6CUE - chains 7 and 8 of the 24 polymer chains in the assembly; structure by electron microscopy, 4.00 A resolution.

== Chain 7 ==
Protein: VRC03 Heavy chain
From: Homo sapiens
Amino-acid sequence (129 residues; each row starts with the number of its first residue):
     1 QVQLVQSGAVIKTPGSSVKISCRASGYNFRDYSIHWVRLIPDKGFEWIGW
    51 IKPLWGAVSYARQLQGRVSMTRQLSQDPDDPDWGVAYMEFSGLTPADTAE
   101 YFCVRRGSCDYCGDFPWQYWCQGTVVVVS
Cystine bridges: C22-C103, C109-C112

== Chain 8 ==
Protein: VRC03 light chain
From: Homo sapiens
Amino-acid sequence (102 residues; row label = number of the first residue in the row; note: 5 numbers in that range are skipped by the numbering (no residue carries them; nothing is unmodelled there)):
     1 EIVLTQSPGILSLSPGETATLFCKASQ
    29 GGNAMTWYQKRRGQVPRLLIYDTSRRASGVPDRFVGSGSGTDFFLTINKL
    79 DREDFAVYYCQQF
    96 EFFGLGSELEVH
Cystine bridges: C23-C88

== Chain 7 / chain 8 interface ==
Contacting residue pairs (21):
  F45(7) - P44(8)  hydrophobic
  F45(7) - Y87(8)  hydrophobic
  F45(7) - F98(8)  hydrophobic
  W47(7) - E96(8)
  C109(7) - Y49(8)
  Y111(7) - D50(8)
  Y111(7) - R53(8)
  C112(7) - Y49(8)
  F115(7) - F91(8)
  F115(7) - E96(8)
  P116(7) - Y36(8)
  P116(7) - L46(8)  hydrophobic
  W117(7) - Y36(8)  hydrogen bond (backbone-side chain)
  W117(7) - L46(8)
  W117(7) - Q89(8)
  W117(7) - F98(8)  hydrophobic
  Q118(7) - A55(8)
  W120(7) - Y36(8)  hydrophobic
  W120(7) - V43(8)  hydrophobic
  W120(7) - P44(8)  hydrophobic
  C121(7) - V43(8)
Also at the interface, not in a pair above, chain 7 (17 interface residues in all): V37, L39, K43, E46, F102, Q122
Also at the interface, not in a pair above, chain 8 (17 interface residues in all): T34, K38, S56, L100

== In short ==
Chain 7 and chain 8 each contribute 17 residues to their interface, with 1 hydrogen bond. The hydrogen-bonded
pair is W117(7)-Y36(8).
Here chain 7 is VRC03 Heavy chain and chain 8 is VRC03 light chain, both from Homo sapiens. Entry 6CUE
(Cryo-EM structure at 4.0 A resolution of vaccine-elicited antibody vFP7.04 in complex with HIV-1 Env BG505
...) was determined by electron microscopy (same publication as 6CUF).
